Entry 8W1P (electron microscopy, 3.50 A resolution); this record covers chains A and T of the 12 polymer chains in the assembly.

Chain A:
Name: Cas7
Organism: Selenomonas sp
Chain sequence (335 residues; row label = number of the first residue in the row):
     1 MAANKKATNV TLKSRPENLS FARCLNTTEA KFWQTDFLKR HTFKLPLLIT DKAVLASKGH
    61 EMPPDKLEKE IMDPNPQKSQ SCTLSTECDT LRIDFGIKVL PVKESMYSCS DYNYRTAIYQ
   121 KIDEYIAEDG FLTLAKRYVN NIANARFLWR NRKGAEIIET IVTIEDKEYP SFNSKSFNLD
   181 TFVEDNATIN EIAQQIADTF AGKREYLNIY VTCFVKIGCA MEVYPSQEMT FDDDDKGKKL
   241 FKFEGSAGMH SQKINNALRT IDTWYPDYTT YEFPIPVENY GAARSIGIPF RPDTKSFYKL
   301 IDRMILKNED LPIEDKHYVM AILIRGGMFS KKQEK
Not modelled in the structure: 1-10
From the paper describing this entry:
  - binding site for crRNA: Trp149

Chain T:
Molecule: Target strand DNA
Sequence (66 nucleotides; each row starts with the number of its first residue; numbers below 1 keep their minus sign (DG-14 is residue -14)):
   -14 GCAATCAGCT GTTGCTTTTT AACAGTGGCC TTATTAAATG ACTTCTCCGT ACGCTTGCTG
    46 CAACTC
Not modelled in the structure: -14 to 11, 44-51

Chain A / chain T interface:
Pairs across the interface - 15 pairs, chain A then chain T:
  Leu55(A) with DA26(T), base contact
  Lys58(A) with DA26(T), hydrogen bond to the phosphate; DC27(T), salt bridge to the phosphate
  His60(A) with DT28(T), sugar contact; DT29(T), sugar contact
  Asp73(A) with DA26(T), sugar contact
  Pro74(A) with DA26(T), sugar contact
  Asn75(A) with DC27(T), sugar contact; DT28(T), sugar contact
  Pro76(A) with DA26(T), sugar contact; DC27(T), base contact
  Gln77(A) with DT28(T), hydrogen bond to the phosphate
  Phe231(A) with DC32(T), base contact
  Lys236(A) with DT28(T), base contact
  Lys335(A) with DA36(T), salt bridge to the phosphate
Also at the interface, not in a pair above, chain A (12 interface residues in all): Glu70
Also at the interface, not in a pair above, chain T (7 interface residues in all): DG25

In short:
12 residues of chain A and 7 residues of chain T are in contact; the contacts include 2 hydrogen bonds and 2
salt bridges. Polar pairs include Lys58(A)-DA26(T), Gln77(A)-DT28(T) and Lys58(A)-DC27(T). From the paper: a
binding site for crRNA at Trp149(A).
Chain A is Cas7 (Selenomonas sp) and chain T is Target strand DNA; the structure, Structure of Selenomonas sp.
Cascade (SsCascade), was determined by electron microscopy.
